Entry 1UNH (X-ray diffraction, 2.35 A resolution); this record covers chains A and D.

== Chain A ==
Molecule: Cyclin-dependent kinase 5
Source organism: Homo sapiens
Notes: EC 2.7.11.22
UniProtKB: Q00535 (CDK5_HUMAN); numbering as in UniProt (aligned over 1-292)
Amino-acid sequence (292 residues; row label = number of the first residue in the row):
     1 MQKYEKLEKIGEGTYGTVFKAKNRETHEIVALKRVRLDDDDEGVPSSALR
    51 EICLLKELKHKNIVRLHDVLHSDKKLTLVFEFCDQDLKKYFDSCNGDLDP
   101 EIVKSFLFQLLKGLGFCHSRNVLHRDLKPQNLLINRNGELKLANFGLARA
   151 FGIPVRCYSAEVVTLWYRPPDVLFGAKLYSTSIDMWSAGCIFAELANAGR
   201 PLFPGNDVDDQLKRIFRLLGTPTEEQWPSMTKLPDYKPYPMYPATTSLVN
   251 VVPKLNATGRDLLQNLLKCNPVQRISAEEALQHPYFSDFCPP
Disordered / not traced: 1, 11-14, 25-26, 39-42, 289-292
Differences from the reference sequence: engineered mutation Asn144 (Asp in Q00535)
UniProt features mapped onto this chain:
  - active site: Asp126 (Proton acceptor)
  - binding site (ATP): Ile10 to Val18, Lys33
  - modified residue: Tyr15 (Phosphotyrosine), Thr17 (Phosphothreonine), Lys56 (N6-acetyllysine), Ser72 (Phosphoserine), Ser159 (Phosphoserine)
  - mutagenesis: Ser159 (S159A: No phenotype; S159T: Impaired p35/p25 (CDK5R1) binding)
Small-molecule neighbours: indirubin-3'-monoxime (IXM; (Z)-1h,1'h-[2,3']biindolylidene-3,2'-dione-3-oxime): Ile10, Val18, Ala31, Lys33, Val64, Phe80, Glu81, Phe82, Cys83, Asp84, Gln85, Asp86, Lys89, Gln130, Leu133, Ala143, Asn144

== Chain D ==
Molecule: Cyclin-dependent kinase 5 activator 1
Source organism: Homo sapiens
UniProtKB: Q15078 (CD5R_HUMAN); residue numbers follow UniProt; this construct covers 100-307
Amino-acid sequence (208 residues; numbered 100 to 307; the number before each row is that of its first residue):
   100 QPPPAQPPAPPASQLSGSQTGGSSSVKKAPHPAVTSAGTPKRVIVQASTS
   150 ELLRCLGEFLCRRCYRLKHLSPTDPVLWLRSVDRSLLLQGWQDQGFITPA
   200 NVVFLYMLCRDVISSEVGSDHELQAVLLTCLYLSYSYMGNEISYPLKPFL
   250 VESCKEAFWDRCLSVINLMSSKMLQINADPHYFTQVFSDLKNESGQEDKK
   300 RLLLGLDR
Disordered / not traced: 100-146, 295-307
UniProt features mapped onto this chain:
  - modified residue: Thr138 (Phosphothreonine)
  - mutagenesis: Thr138 (T138A: Increased susceptibility to calpain; T138E: Reduced susceptibility to calpain), Leu305 (L305A: In L-3A mutant; abolished recognition and ubiquitination by the CRL2(FEM1B) complex; L305R: In L-3R mutant ...)

== Interface between chain A and chain D ==
Pairs across the interface - 53 pairs, chain A then chain D:
  Leu37(A) - Lys254(D)
  Leu37(A) - Trp258(D)
  Gly43(A) - Ser242(D)
  Gly43(A) - Tyr243(D)
  Pro45(A) - Tyr231(D)
  Pro45(A) - Trp258(D)  hydrophobic
  Ser46(A) - Tyr231(D)  hydrogen bond (backbone-side chain)
  Ser46(A) - Ser235(D)
  Ser46(A) - Ser242(D)
  Ser46(A) - Tyr243(D)  hydrogen bond (side chain-backbone)
  Leu49(A) - Tyr231(D)  hydrophobic
  Leu49(A) - Leu232(D)  hydrophobic
  Leu49(A) - Ile265(D)  hydrophobic
  Arg50(A) - Ser235(D)  hydrogen bond (side chain-backbone)
  Arg50(A) - Tyr236(D)
  Arg50(A) - Ile241(D)  hydrogen bond (side chain-backbone)
  Cys53(A) - Tyr236(D)  hydrophobic
  Cys53(A) - Ile265(D)  hydrophobic
  Cys53(A) - Ser269(D)  hydrogen bond (backbone-side chain)
  Cys53(A) - Met272(D)  hydrophobic
  Leu54(A) - Tyr236(D)
  Lys56(A) - Asn266(D)  hydrogen bond
  Lys56(A) - Ser269(D)
  Glu57(A) - Ser269(D)  hydrogen bond
  Glu57(A) - Ser270(D)  hydrogen bond
  Glu57(A) - Leu273(D)
  Val69(A) - Leu262(D)  hydrophobic
  His71(A) - Glu255(D)
  His71(A) - Trp258(D)
  His71(A) - Asp259(D)  salt bridge
  His71(A) - Leu262(D)
  Leu76(A) - Leu262(D)  hydrophobic
  Arg120(A) - Leu273(D)
  Asn121(A) - Ala277(D)
  Val122(A) - Leu273(D)  hydrophobic
  Arg149(A) - Met237(D)  hydrogen bond (side chain-backbone)
  Arg149(A) - Gly238(D)  hydrogen bond (side chain-backbone)
  Ala150(A) - Tyr236(D)
  Ala150(A) - Leu273(D)  hydrophobic
  Phe151(A) - Asn276(D)
  Gly152(A) - Asn276(D)
  Ile153(A) - Ala199(D)  hydrophobic
  Ile153(A) - Met237(D)  hydrophobic
  Ile153(A) - Ile275(D)
  Ile153(A) - Asn276(D)
  Ile153(A) - Phe282(D)  hydrophobic
  Val155(A) - Asn239(D)
  Arg156(A) - Gln193(D)
  Arg156(A) - Thr197(D)
  Cys157(A) - Asn239(D)
  Tyr158(A) - Asn239(D)
  Ser159(A) - Asn239(D)
  Glu161(A) - Ile241(D)
Also at the interface, not in a pair above, chain A (32 interface residues in all): Ser47, Ile52, Lys74, Arg125, Val162
Also at the interface, not in a pair above, chain D (30 interface residues in all): Gly194, Cys261

== In short ==
32 residues of chain A and 30 residues of chain D are in contact, with 10 hydrogen bonds and 1 salt bridge.
Polar pairs include His71(A)-Asp259(D), Ser46(A)-Tyr231(D) and Ser46(A)-Tyr243(D). Ligands of chain A:
indirubin-3'-monoxime.
Here chain A is Cyclin-dependent kinase 5 and chain D is Cyclin-dependent kinase 5 activator 1, both from Homo
sapiens. Entry 1UNH (Structural mechanism for the inhibition of CDK5-p25 by roscovitine, aloisine and
indirubin) was determined by X-ray diffraction (same publication as 1UNG and 1UNL).
